6FX9 - chain A; structure by X-ray diffraction, 1.50 A resolution.

# Chain A
Molecule: Ferritin light chain
Organism: Equus caballus
Reference sequence: P02791 (FRIL_HORSE); residues 1-174 here correspond to UniProt positions 2-175 (UniProt number = residue number + 1)
Amino-acid sequence (174 residues; row label = number of the first residue in the row):
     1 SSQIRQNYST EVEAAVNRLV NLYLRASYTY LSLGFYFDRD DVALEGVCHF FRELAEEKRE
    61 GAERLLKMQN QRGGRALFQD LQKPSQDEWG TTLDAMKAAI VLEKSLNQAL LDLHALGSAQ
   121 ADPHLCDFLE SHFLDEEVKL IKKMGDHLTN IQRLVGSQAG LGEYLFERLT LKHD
Unresolved in the structure: 173-174
UniProt features mapped onto this chain:
  - region: Glu53 to Glu60 (Catalytic site for iron oxidation)
  - binding site (Fe cation): Glu53, Glu56, Glu57, Glu60, Glu63
  - modified residue: Ser1 (N-acetylserine)
Ion coordination: Cd2+ site 1 near Glu11 (its only coordinating residue here); Cd2+ site 2 near Glu45 (its only coordinating residue here); Cd2+ site 3: Glu45, His49; Cd2+ site 4 near Cys48 (its only coordinating residue here); Cd2+ site 5: Glu53, Glu56; Cd2+ site 6: Glu56, Glu60; Cd2+ site 7: Arg59, Glu63; Cd2+ site 8 near Asp80 (its only coordinating residue here); Cd2+ site 9 near Glu88 (its only coordinating residue here); gold ion near Cys126 (its only coordinating residue here); Cd2+ site 10 near Glu130 (its only coordinating residue here); Cd2+ site 11 near His132 (its only coordinating residue here)

# Overview
The Cd2+ site 3 is built by Glu45 and His49. Glu53 and Glu56 coordinate Cd2+ site 5. Curated annotation
(UniProt) lists 5 Fe cation-binding residues.
Chain A is Ferritin light chain (Equus caballus); the structure, The X-ray structure of the ferritin nanocage
containing Au and Pt, obtained upon encapsulation of a ..., was determined by X-ray diffraction, deposited
together with 6FX8.
